1QSR - chain A; structure by X-ray diffraction, 2.00 A resolution.

== Chain A ==
Protein: TGCN5 histone acetyl transferase
Organism: Tetrahymena thermophila
Notes: EC 2.3.1.-; fragment: catalytic domain
UniProtKB: Q27198 (Q27198_TETTH); numbering as in UniProt (aligned over 49-209)
Amino-acid sequence (162 residues; numbered 49 to 210; the number before each row is that of its first residue):
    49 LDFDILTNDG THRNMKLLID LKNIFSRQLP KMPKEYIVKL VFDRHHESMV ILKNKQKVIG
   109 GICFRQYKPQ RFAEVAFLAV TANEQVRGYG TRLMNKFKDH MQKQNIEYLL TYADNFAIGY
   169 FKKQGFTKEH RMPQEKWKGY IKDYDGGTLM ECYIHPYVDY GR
Ligand contacts: acetyl coenzyme A (ACO): Gln76, Leu77, Val123, Ala124, Phe125, Leu126, Ala127, Val128, Glu132, Gln133, Val134, Arg135, Gly136, Tyr137, Gly138, Thr139, Thr159, Tyr160, Ala161, Asp162, Phe164, Ala165, Gly167, Tyr168, Phe169, Lys171

== Overview ==
Bound to chain A: acetyl coenzyme A.
Chain A is TGCN5 histone acetyl transferase (Tetrahymena thermophila); the structure, Crystal structure of
tetrahymena GCN5 with bound acetyl-coenzyme A, was determined by X-ray diffraction, deposited together with
1QSN and 1QST.
